2NVF - chain A; structure by X-ray diffraction, 1.50 A resolution.

[Chain A]
Molecule: Ubiquinol-cytochrome c reductase iron-sulfur subunit
Organism: Rhodobacter sphaeroides
Notes: EC 1.10.2.2
Reference sequence: Q02762 (UCRI_RHOSH); residues 47-187 here = UniProt positions 47-187
Sequence (141 residues; numbered 47 to 187; the number before each row is that of its first residue):
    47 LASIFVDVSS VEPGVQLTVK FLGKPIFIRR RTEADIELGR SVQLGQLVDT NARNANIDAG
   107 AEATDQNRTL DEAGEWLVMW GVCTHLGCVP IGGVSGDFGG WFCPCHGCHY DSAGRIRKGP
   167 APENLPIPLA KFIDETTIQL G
Sequence notes: engineered mutation Cys-154 (Ser in Q02762)
Cystine bridges: Cys-134/Cys-151
Metal / ion sites: 2Fe-2S cluster Fe: Cys-129, His-131, Cys-149, His-152
Ligand contacts: 2Fe-2S cluster (FES): Cys-129, His-131, Leu-132, Gly-133, Cys-134, Cys-149, Cys-151, His-152, Gly-153, Cys-154, Pro-166
UniProt features mapped onto this chain:
  - binding site ([2Fe-2S] cluster): Cys-129, His-131, Cys-149, His-152
What the authors report for this chain:
  - binding site for 2Fe-2S cluster: Cys-154
  - conformationally variable residues (side-chain flip): Cys-154

[Overview]
Ligands of chain A: 2Fe-2S cluster. Cys-129, His-131, Cys-149 and His-152 coordinate a 2Fe-2S cluster Fe ion.
UniProt lists 4 [2Fe-2S] cluster-binding residues. From the paper: a binding site for 2Fe-2S cluster at
Cys-154; conformational variability at Cys-154.
Chain A is Ubiquinol-cytochrome c reductase iron-sulfur subunit (Rhodobacter sphaeroides); the structure,
Soluble domain of Rieske Iron-Sulfur protein, was determined by X-ray diffraction, deposited together with
2NUK, 2NWF, 2NUM, 2NVE and 2NVG.
